6L4A - chains I and S of the 26 polymer chains in the assembly; structure by electron microscopy, 12.30 A resolution (very low resolution: no residue pairs are listed; an interface is given only as per-side residue counts).

# Chain I
Molecule: 485-nt DNA strand
Sequence (485 nucleotides; numbered -242 to 242; the number before each row is that of its first residue; numbers below 1 keep their minus sign (DA-242 is residue -242)):
  -242 ATCAGAATCC CGGTGCCGAG GCCGCTCAAT TGGTCGTAGA CAGCTCTAGC ACCGCTTAAA
  -182 CGCACGTACG CGCTGTCCCC CGCGTTTTAA CCGCCAAGGG GATTACTCCC TAGTCTCCAG
  -122 GCACGTGTCA GATATATACA TCGATTGGAT AGGCCCGGAC GGCCTGGATA ATCAGAATCC
   -62 CGGTGCCGAG GCCGCTCAAT TGGTCGTAGA CAGCTCTAGC ACCGCTTAAA CGCACGTACG
    -2 CGCTGTCCCC CGCGTTTTAA CCGCCAAGGG GATTACTCCC TAGTCTCCAG GCACGTGTCA
    58 GATATATACA TCGATTGGAT AGGCCCCAAC GGCCTGGATA ATCAGAATCC CGGTGCCGAG
   118 GCCGCTCAAT TGGTCGTAGA CAGCTCTAGC ACCGCTTAAA CGCACGTACG CGCTGTCCCC
   178 CGCGTTTTAA CCGCCAAGGG GATTACTCCC TAGTCTCCAG GCACGTGTCA GATATATACA
   238 TCGAT

# Chain S
Protein: Histone H3.1
Source organism: Homo sapiens
UniProt: P68431 (H31_HUMAN); residues 0-135 here correspond to UniProt positions 1-136 (UniProt number = residue number + 1)
Sequence (139 residues; each row starts with the number of its first residue; numbers below 1 keep their minus sign (Gly-3 is residue -3)):
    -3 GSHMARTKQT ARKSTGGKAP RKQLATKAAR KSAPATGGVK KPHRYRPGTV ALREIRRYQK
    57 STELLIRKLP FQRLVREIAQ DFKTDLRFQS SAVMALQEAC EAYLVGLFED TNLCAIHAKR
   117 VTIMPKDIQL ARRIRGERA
Not modelled in the structure: -3 to 37, 135
Sequence notes: expression tag (-3 to -1)
Curated features (UniProtKB/Swiss-Prot):
  - modified residue: Arg2 (Asymmetric dimethylarginine), Thr3 (Phosphothreonine), Lys4 (Allysine), Gln5 (5-glutamyl dopamine), Thr6 (Phosphothreonine), Arg8 (Citrulline), Lys9 (N6,N6,N6-trimethyllysine), Ser10 (ADP-ribosylserine), Thr11 (Phosphothreonine), Lys14 (N6-(2-hydroxyisobutyryl)lysine), Arg17 (Asymmetric dimethylarginine), Lys18 (N6-(2-hydroxyisobutyryl)lysine), Lys23 (N6-(2-hydroxyisobutyryl)lysine), Arg26 (Citrulline), Lys27 (N6,N6,N6-trimethyllysine), Ser28 (ADP-ribosylserine), Lys36 (N6,N6,N6-trimethyllysine), Lys37 (N6-methyllysine), Tyr41 (Phosphotyrosine), Lys56 (N6,N6,N6-trimethyllysine) and 8 more in UniProt
  - lipidation: Lys18 (N6-decanoyllysine)

# Interface between chain I and chain S
At this resolution (12 A) residue pairs are not listed: 12 residues of chain I and 17 of chain S lie at the interface.

# In short
Chain I and chain S form an interface of 12 and 17 residues respectively.
Chain I is a 485-nt DNA strand and chain S is Histone H3.1 (Homo sapiens); the structure, H3-H3-H3
tri-nucleosome with the 22 base-pair linker DNA, was determined by electron microscopy together with 6L49 from
the same study.
